Entry 2Y7C (electron microscopy, 18.00 A resolution (very low resolution: no residue pairs are listed; an interface is given only as per-side residue counts)); this record covers chains D and E of the 5 polymer chains in the assembly.

Chain D (and E):
Protein: Gene 0.3 protein
Organism: Enterobacteria phage T7
Notes: chain E of this document is another copy of the same molecule, construct and numbering; everything in this record applies to it too
UniProt: P03775 (V03_BPT7); residues -4 to 111 here correspond to UniProt positions 1-116 (UniProt number = residue number + 5)
Amino-acid sequence (116 residues; row label = number of the first residue in the row; numbers below 1 keep their minus sign (Met-4 is residue -4)):
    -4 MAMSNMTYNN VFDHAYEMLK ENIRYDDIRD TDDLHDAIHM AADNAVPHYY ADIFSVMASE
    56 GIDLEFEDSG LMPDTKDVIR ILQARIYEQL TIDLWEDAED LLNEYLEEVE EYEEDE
Unresolved in the structure: -4 to 0, 108-111 (chain E: -4 to 0, 107-111)

How chain D and chain E interact:
At this resolution (18 A) residue pairs are not listed: 10 residues of chain D and 10 of chain E lie at the interface.

Summary:
Chain D and chain E each contribute 10 residues to their interface.
Both chains are Gene 0.3 protein (Enterobacteria phage T7). Entry 2Y7C (Atomic model of the Ocr-bound
methylase complex from the Type I restriction-modification enzyme EcoKI (M2S1). Based ...) was determined by
electron microscopy together with 2Y7H from the same study.
